Entry 8Z9C (electron microscopy, 3.01 A resolution); this record covers chains D and N of the 14 polymer chains in the assembly.

# Chain D
Molecule: Protein structure
Sequence (200 residues; each row starts with the number of its first residue):
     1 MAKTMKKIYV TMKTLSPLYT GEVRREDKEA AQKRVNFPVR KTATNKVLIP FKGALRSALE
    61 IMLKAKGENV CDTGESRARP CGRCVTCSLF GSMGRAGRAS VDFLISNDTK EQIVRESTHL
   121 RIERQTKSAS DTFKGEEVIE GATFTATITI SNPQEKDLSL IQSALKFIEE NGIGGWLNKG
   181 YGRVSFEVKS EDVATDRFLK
Unresolved in the structure: 1
Ion coordination: Zn2+: Cys71, Cys81, Cys84, Cys87

# Chain N
Molecule: 54-nt RNA strand
Sequence (54 nucleotides; numbered -16 to 37; the number before each row is that of its first residue; numbers below 1 keep their minus sign (C-16 is residue -16)):
   -16 CAGAAGAACA CCUAAACGCG AAGCGCACCU AAUUUCGAAU CCAGCAUGAG AAGC
Unresolved in the structure: -11 to 1

# How chain D and chain N interact
Pairs across the interface (15):
  Asn36(D) - G20(N)  hydrogen bond to the sugar
  Asn36(D) - A21(N)  hydrogen bond to the phosphate
  Phe37(D) - A21(N)  base contact
  Phe37(D) - A22(N)  base contact
  Arg77(D) - G27(N)  hydrogen bond to the sugar
  Arg77(D) - C28(N)  sugar contact
  Arg79(D) - A29(N)  hydrogen bond to the sugar
  Met93(D) - A29(N)  base contact
  Thr118(D) - G20(N)  hydrogen bond to the base
  Asp131(D) - A21(N)  base contact
  Thr132(D) - C19(N)  hydrogen bond to the base
  Thr132(D) - G20(N)  sugar contact
  Phe133(D) - G20(N)  sugar contact
  Phe133(D) - A21(N)  base contact
  Lys134(D) - G20(N)  hydrogen bond to the sugar

# Overview
10 residues of chain D face 7 of chain N across their interface; the contacts include 7 hydrogen bonds. Among
the polar pairs are Thr118(D)-G20(N), Thr132(D)-C19(N) and Asn36(D)-G20(N). The Zn2+ site is built by
Cys71(D), Cys81(D), Cys84(D) and Cys87(D).
Chain D is Protein structure and chain N is a 54-nt RNA strand; the structure, Cryo-EM structure of NTR-bound
type VII CRISPR-Cas complex at substrate-engaged state I, was determined by electron microscopy (same
publication as 8YHD, 8YHE, 8Z4J, 8Z4L, 8Z99 and 8Z9E).
